PDB entry 6VW0 | electron microscopy, 3.59 A resolution | chains C and O of the 10 polymer chains in the assembly

Chain C:
Name: DNA-directed RNA polymerase subunit beta
Source organism: Mycobacterium tuberculosis
Notes: EC 2.7.7.6
Reference sequence: V9Z879 (V9Z879_MYCTX); residues 7-1178 here correspond to UniProt positions 1-1172 (UniProt number = residue number - 6)
Sequence (1179 residues; each row starts with the number of its first residue):
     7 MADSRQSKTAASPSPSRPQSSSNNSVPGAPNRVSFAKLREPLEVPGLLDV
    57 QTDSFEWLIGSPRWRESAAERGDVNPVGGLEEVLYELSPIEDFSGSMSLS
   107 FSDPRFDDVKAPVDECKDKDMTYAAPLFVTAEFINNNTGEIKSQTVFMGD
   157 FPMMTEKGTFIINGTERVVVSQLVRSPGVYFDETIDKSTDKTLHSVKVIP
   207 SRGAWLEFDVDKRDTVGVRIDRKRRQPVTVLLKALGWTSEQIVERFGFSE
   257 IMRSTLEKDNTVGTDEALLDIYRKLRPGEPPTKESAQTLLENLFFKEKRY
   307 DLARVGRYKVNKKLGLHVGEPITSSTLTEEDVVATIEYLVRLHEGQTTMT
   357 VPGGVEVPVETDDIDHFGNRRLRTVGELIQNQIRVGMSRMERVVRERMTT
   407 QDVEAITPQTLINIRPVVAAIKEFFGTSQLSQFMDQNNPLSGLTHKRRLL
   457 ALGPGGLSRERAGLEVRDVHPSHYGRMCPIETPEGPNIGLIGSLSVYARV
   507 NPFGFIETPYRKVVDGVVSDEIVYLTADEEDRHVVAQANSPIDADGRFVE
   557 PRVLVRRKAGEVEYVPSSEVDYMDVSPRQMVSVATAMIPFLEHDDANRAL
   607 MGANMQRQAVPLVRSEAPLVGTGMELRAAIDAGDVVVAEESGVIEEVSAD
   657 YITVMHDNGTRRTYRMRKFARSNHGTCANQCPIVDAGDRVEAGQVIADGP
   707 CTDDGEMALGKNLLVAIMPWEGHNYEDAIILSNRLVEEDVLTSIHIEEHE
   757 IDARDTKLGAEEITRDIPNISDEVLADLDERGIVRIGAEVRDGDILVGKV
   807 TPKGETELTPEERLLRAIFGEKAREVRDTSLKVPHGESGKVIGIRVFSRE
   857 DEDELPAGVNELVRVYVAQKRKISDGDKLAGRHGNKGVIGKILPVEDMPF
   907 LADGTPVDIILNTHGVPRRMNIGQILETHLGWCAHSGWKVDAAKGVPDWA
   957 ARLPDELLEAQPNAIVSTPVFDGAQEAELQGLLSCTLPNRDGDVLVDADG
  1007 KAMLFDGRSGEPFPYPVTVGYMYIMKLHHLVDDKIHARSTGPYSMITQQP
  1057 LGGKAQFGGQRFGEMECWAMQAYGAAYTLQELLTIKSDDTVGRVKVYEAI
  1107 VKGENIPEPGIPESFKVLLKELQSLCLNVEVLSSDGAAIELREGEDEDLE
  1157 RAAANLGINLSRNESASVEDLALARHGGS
Unresolved in the structure: 7-29, 1141-1185
Differences from the reference sequence: engineered mutation Leu456 (Ser450 in V9Z879); expression tag (1179-1185)
Reported in the primary citation:
  - mutagenesis - S456L: decreased binding to Rif

Chain O:
Molecule: 90-nt DNA strand
Source organism: Mycobacterium tuberculosis
Sequence (90 nucleotides; numbered 1 to 90; the number before each row is that of its first residue):
     1 GGCTATGGATGACCGAACCTGGTCTTGACTCCATTGCCGGATTTGTATTA
    51 GACTGGCAGGGTTGCCCCGAAGCGGGCGGAAACAAGCACG
Unresolved in the structure: 1-13, 79-90

How chain C and chain O interact:
Pairs across the interface (7; chain C residue first):
  Arg181(C) - DT62(O)  hydrogen bond to the base
  Trp211(C) - DT62(O)  base contact
  Arg228(C) - DG61(O)  hydrogen bond to the base
  Arg305(C) - DA58(O)  base contact
  Leu463(C) - DT62(O)  base contact
  Glu466(C) - DT63(O)  base contact
  Arg467(C) - DT63(O)  sugar contact
Interface residues without a listed pair, chain C (11 interface residues in all): Arg398, Gly461, Gly462, Ser464
Interface residues without a listed pair, chain O (5 interface residues in all): DC57

In short:
The interface between chain C and chain O involves 11 residues on one side and 5 on the other; the contacts
include 2 hydrogen bonds. Among the polar pairs are Arg181(C)-DT62(O) and Arg228(C)-DG61(O). From the paper:
S456L of chain C reduces binding to Rif.
Here chain C is DNA-directed RNA polymerase subunit beta and chain O is a 90-nt DNA strand, both from
Mycobacterium tuberculosis. Entry 6VW0 (Mycobacterium tuberculosis RNAP S456L mutant open promoter complex)
was determined by electron microscopy together with 6VVS, 6VVT, 6VVV, 6VVX, 6VVY and 6VVZ from the same study.
